PDB entry 8OOU | electron microscopy, 2.90 A resolution | chains A and S of the 22 polymer chains in the assembly

# Chain A (and S)
Molecule: Nucleoprotein
Organism: Respiratory syncytial virus
Notes: chain S of this document is another copy of the same molecule, construct and numbering; everything in this record applies to it too
UniProtKB: P03418 (NCAP_HRSVA); residues 1-391 here = UniProt positions 1-391
Chain sequence (391 residues; each row starts with the number of its first residue):
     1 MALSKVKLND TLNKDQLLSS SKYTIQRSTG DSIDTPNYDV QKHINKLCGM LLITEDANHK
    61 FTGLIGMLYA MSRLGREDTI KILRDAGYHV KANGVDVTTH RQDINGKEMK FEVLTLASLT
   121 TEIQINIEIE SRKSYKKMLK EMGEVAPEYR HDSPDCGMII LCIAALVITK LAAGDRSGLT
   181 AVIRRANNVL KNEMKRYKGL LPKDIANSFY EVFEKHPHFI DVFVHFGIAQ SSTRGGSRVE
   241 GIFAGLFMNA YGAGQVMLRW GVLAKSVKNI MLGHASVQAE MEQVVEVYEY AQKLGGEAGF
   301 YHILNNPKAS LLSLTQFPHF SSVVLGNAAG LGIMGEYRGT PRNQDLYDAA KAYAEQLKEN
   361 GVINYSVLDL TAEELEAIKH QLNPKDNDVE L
Unresolved in the structure: 1, 380-391
Swiss-Prot annotation at these positions:
  - region: Arg338 to Asn364 (Interaction with the phosphoprotein)
  - modified residue: Tyr38 (Phosphotyrosine)
  - natural variant: Val267 (V267I: In strain: Cold-passage attenuated)
  - mutagenesis: Tyr23 (Y23D/F: 65% loss of transcription but no effect on replication), Tyr38 (Y38D/F: 45% loss of transcription but no effect on replication), Tyr69 (Y69F: Increased transcription and 50% loss of replication), Arg132 (R132A: Almost complete loss of viral RNA synthesis)
From the paper describing this entry:
  - self-association interface (contacts with another copy of this molecule); pairs are residue here / residue on that copy: Tyr23-Arg234, His100-His100, Arg101-Glu122, Asp221-Arg234, Gln230

# How chain A and chain S interact
Pairs across the interface (9):
  Asp96(A) - Asp96(S)
  Thr99(A) - His100(S)
  His100(A) - Thr99(S)
  His100(A) - His100(S)  hydrogen bond
  His100(A) - Arg101(S)
  Arg101(A) - His100(S)
  Arg101(A) - Glu122(S)
  Asp103(A) - Asp103(S)
  Glu122(A) - Arg101(S)
Other interface residues (no listed pair), chain A (7 interface residues in all): Thr98
Other interface residues (no listed pair), chain S (7 interface residues in all): Thr98

# Overview
Chain A and chain S each contribute 7 residues to their interface, with 1 hydrogen bond. Its one
hydrogen-bonded contact is His100(A)-His100(S). From UniProt: 4 mutagenesis sites on chain A. From the paper:
a self-association interface involving Tyr23(A), His100(A) and Arg101(A) among others.
Both chains are Nucleoprotein (Respiratory syncytial virus). Entry 8OOU (Double-ring nucleocapsid of the
Respiratory Syncytial Virus) was determined by electron microscopy together with 8OP1 and 8OP2 from the same
study.
